PDB entry 9L0E | electron microscopy, 3.60 A resolution | chains N and G of the 12 polymer chains in the assembly

# Chain N
Protein: Tail protein
Source organism: Escherichia phage T1
UniProtKB: Q6XQC8 (Q6XQC8_BPT1); residue numbers follow UniProt; this construct covers 1-132
Sequence (132 residues; each row starts with the number of its first residue):
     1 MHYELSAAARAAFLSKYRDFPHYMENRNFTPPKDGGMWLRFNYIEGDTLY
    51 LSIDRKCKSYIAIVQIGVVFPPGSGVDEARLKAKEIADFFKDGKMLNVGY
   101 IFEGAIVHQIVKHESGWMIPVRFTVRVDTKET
Disordered / not traced: 130-132

# Chain G
Protein: stopper protein
Source organism: Escherichia phage T1
UniProtKB: Q6XQD0 (Q6XQD0_BPT1); numbering as in UniProt (aligned over 1-123)
Sequence (123 residues; row label = number of the first residue in the row):
     1 MNYSQIERMARKGVAFFTDPSRPMNLIKQGEYGYDENGFEIPPMEQVIPI
    51 SGATRRPNAREIDGETIRASDILGIFNNDHEINEGDYIEIDGIRHVVVDA
   101 RPVQASLEPVAYRPVLRRVSVGG

# Interface between chain N and chain G
Pairs across the interface (5):
  Lys-112(N) with Asp-63(G); Glu-65(G), salt bridge
  His-113(N) with Gly-64(G)
  Glu-114(N) with Glu-61(G)
  Trp-117(N) with Gly-64(G)

# Overview
Chain N and chain G each contribute 4 residues to their interface, with 1 salt bridge. Its one salt-bridged
contact is Lys-112(N)/Glu-65(G).
Chain N is Tail protein and chain G is stopper protein, both from Escherichia phage T1; the structure, Cryo-EM
structure of bacteriophage T1 stopper-tail terminator, was determined by electron microscopy, deposited
together with 9KZJ, 9L01, 9L0F and 9L9P.
